7UL0 - chains H and L of the 3 polymer chains in the assembly; structure by X-ray diffraction, 2.49 A resolution.

Chain H:
Protein: Heavy chain of EH8
Source organism: Homo sapiens
Sequence (222 residues; each row starts with the number of its first residue; a row labelled like 82A-82C holds insertion residues (82A, then the next letters in order)):
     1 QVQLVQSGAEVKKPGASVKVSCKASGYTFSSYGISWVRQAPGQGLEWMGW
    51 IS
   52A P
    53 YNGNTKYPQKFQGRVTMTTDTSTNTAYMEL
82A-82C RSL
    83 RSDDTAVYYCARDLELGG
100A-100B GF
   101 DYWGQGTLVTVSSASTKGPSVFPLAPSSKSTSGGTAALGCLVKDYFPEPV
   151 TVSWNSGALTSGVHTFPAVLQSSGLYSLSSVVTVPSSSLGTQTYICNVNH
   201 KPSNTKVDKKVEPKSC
Unresolved in the structure: 216
Disulfides: Cys22-Cys92, Cys140-Cys196

Chain L:
Protein: Light chain of EH8
Source organism: Homo sapiens
Sequence (217 residues; each row starts with the number of its first residue; note: 1 number in that range is skipped by the numbering (no residue carries it; nothing is unmodelled there); a row labelled like 27A-27C holds insertion residues (27A, then the next letters in order)):
     1 QSALTQPAS
    11 VSGSPGQSITISCTGTS
27A-27C SDV
    28 GSYNLVSWYQQHPDKAPKFMIYEGTKRPSGVSNRFSGSKSGNTASLTISG
    78 LQAEDEADYYCCSYAGNS
   95A T
    96 WVFGGGTKLTV
  106A L
   107 RTVAAPSVFIFPPSDEQLKSGTASVVCLLNNFYPREAKVQWKVDNALQSG
   157 NSQESVTEQDSKDSTYSLSSTLTLSKADYEKHKVYACEVTHQGLSSPVTK
   207 SFNRGEC
Disulfides: Cys23-Cys88, Cys133-Cys193
Glycans and other covalent adducts: N-acetylglucosamine (NAG) linked to Asn94

How chain H and chain L interact:
Contacting residue pairs - 74 pairs, chain H then chain L:
  Val37(H) - Phe98(L)  hydrophobic
  Gln39(H) - Gln38(L)  hydrogen bond
  Gln39(H) - Tyr87(L)  hydrogen bond
  Gln43(H) - Tyr87(L)  hydrogen bond (backbone-side chain)
  Gly44(H) - Tyr87(L)
  Leu45(H) - Pro44(L)  hydrophobic
  Leu45(H) - Tyr87(L)  hydrophobic
  Leu45(H) - Phe98(L)
  Trp47(H) - Ser95(L)
  Trp47(H) - Thr95A(L)
  Trp47(H) - Trp96(L)
  Trp47(H) - Phe98(L)
  Lys58(H) - Asn94(L)
  Lys58(H) - Ser95(L)
  Lys58(H) - Thr95A(L)
  Gln61(H) - Gln1(L)
  Tyr91(H) - Gln38(L)  hydrogen bond
  Tyr91(H) - Lys42(L)
  Tyr91(H) - Ala43(L)  hydrophobic
  Asp95(H) - Trp96(L)
  Glu97(H) - Trp96(L)
  Leu98(H) - Leu32(L)
  Gly99(H) - Glu50(L)
  Gly100(H) - Leu32(L)
  Gly100(H) - Ser34(L)
  Gly100(H) - Tyr49(L)
  Gly100(H) - Trp96(L)
  Gly100A(H) - Tyr36(L)
  Gly100A(H) - Phe46(L)
  Phe100B(H) - Tyr36(L)  hydrogen bond (backbone-side chain)
  Phe100B(H) - Phe46(L)
  Phe100B(H) - Trp96(L)
  Phe100B(H) - Phe98(L)  hydrophobic
  Asp101(H) - Phe46(L)
  Trp103(H) - Tyr36(L)
  Trp103(H) - Ala43(L)  hydrophobic
  Trp103(H) - Pro44(L)
  Gly104(H) - Ala43(L)
  Phe122(H) - Ser120(L)
  Phe122(H) - Glu122(L)
  Phe122(H) - Gln123(L)
  Pro123(H) - Ser120(L)
  Leu124(H) - Phe117(L)
  Leu124(H) - Val132(L)  hydrophobic
  Ala125(H) - Phe117(L)
  Ser128(H) - Cys213(L)
  Lys129(H) - Ser207(L)
  Thr131(H) - Phe115(L)
  Thr131(H) - Lys206(L)  hydrogen bond (backbone-side chain)
  Ser132(H) - Phe115(L)
  Ala137(H) - Phe115(L)  hydrophobic
  Ala137(H) - Phe117(L)
  Leu141(H) - Ser130(L)
  Lys143(H) - Gln123(L)
  Lys143(H) - Ser130(L)
  His164(H) - Asn136(L)
  His164(H) - Asn137(L)  hydrogen bond
  His164(H) - Asp166(L)
  His164(H) - Ser173(L)
  Phe166(H) - Leu134(L)  hydrophobic
  Phe166(H) - Ser161(L)
  Phe166(H) - Thr163(L)
  Phe166(H) - Ser173(L)
  Phe166(H) - Leu174(L)
  Phe166(H) - Ser175(L)
  Pro167(H) - Ser161(L)  hydrogen bond (backbone-side chain)
  Pro167(H) - Val162(L)
  Val169(H) - Glu160(L)
  Val169(H) - Ser161(L)
  Leu170(H) - Gln159(L)  hydrogen bond (backbone-side chain)
  Val181(H) - Leu134(L)  hydrophobic
  Thr183(H) - Asn136(L)
  Lys209(H) - Glu122(L)  salt bridge
  Ser215(H) - Cys213(L)
Also at the interface, not in a pair above, chain H (51 interface residues in all): Ser35, Glu46, Pro60, Leu96, Val121, Thr135, Ala136, Leu138, Thr165, Gln171, Ser179, Lys214
Also at the interface, not in a pair above, chain L (46 interface residues in all): Cys89, Tyr91, Gly100, Ser113, Val114, Asp121, Thr128

Overview:
51 residues of chain H face 46 of chain L across their interface, with 9 hydrogen bonds and 1 salt bridge.
Polar pairs include Lys209(H)-Glu122(L), Gln39(H)-Gln38(L) and Gln39(H)-Tyr87(L). Covalently linked
N-acetylglucosamine: at Asn94(L).
Chain H is Heavy chain of EH8 and chain L is Light chain of EH8, both from Homo sapiens; the structure,
Crystal structure of SARS-CoV-2 RBD in complex with the ridge-binding nAb EH8 isolated from a nonvaccinated
..., was determined by X-ray diffraction.
